Entry 1EPT (X-ray diffraction, 1.80 A resolution); this record covers chains A and C of the 3 polymer chains in the assembly.

Chain A:
Molecule: Porcine E-trypsin
Organism: Sus scrofa
Notes: EC 3.4.21.4
UniProtKB: P00761 (TRYP_PIG); the author numbering skips numbers that UniProt does not, so the offset changes along the chain: 16-34 = UniProt 9-27; 37-60 = UniProt 28-51
Sequence (43 residues; each row starts with the number of its first residue; note: 2 numbers in that range are skipped by the numbering (no residue carries them; nothing is unmodelled there)):
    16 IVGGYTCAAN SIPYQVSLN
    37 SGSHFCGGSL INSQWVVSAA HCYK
Curated features (UniProtKB/Swiss-Prot):
  - active site: His57 (Charge relay system)
Disulfide bonds: Cys42-Cys58

Chain C:
Molecule: Porcine E-trypsin
Organism: Sus scrofa
Notes: EC 3.4.21.4
UniProtKB: P00761 (TRYP_PIG); the construct lacks a stretch of the UniProt sequence and is renumbered around it, so the offset changes along the chain: 146-183 = UniProt 134-171; 184-187 = UniProt 173-176; 188-204 = UniProt 178-194; 209-217 = UniProt 195-203; 1 more segments
Sequence (98 residues; numbered 146 to 245 plus 3 insertion-coded residues; 5 numbers in that range are skipped by the numbering (no residue carries them; nothing is unmodelled there); the number before each row is that of its first residue):
   146 SSGSSYPSLL QCLKAPVLSN SSCKSSYPGQ ITGNMICV
  184A G
   184 FLQG
  188A G
   188 KDSCQGDSGG PVVCNGQ
   209 LQGIVSWGY
   219 GC
  221A A
   221 QKNKPGVYTK VCNYVNWIQQ TIAAN
Sequence notes: conflict Asn165 (Asp153 in P00761), Gln186 (Glu175 in P00761)
Curated features (UniProtKB/Swiss-Prot):
  - active site: Ser195 (Charge relay system)
  - site: Asp189 (Required for specificity)
Disulfide bonds: Cys168-Cys182, Cys191-Cys220

Interface between chain A and chain C:
Cross-chain cystine bridges: Cys22(A)-Cys157(C)
Contacting residue pairs - 52 pairs, chain A then chain C:
  Ile16(A) with Gln156(C); Cys157(C); Leu158(C), hydrophobic; Asp189(C); Asp194(C), hydrogen bond (backbone-side chain)
  Val17(A) with Lys188(C); Gly188A(C); Asp189(C), hydrogen bond (backbone-backbone); Ala221A(C), hydrophobic
  Gly18(A) with Leu158(C); Lys188(C); Gly188A(C)
  Gly19(A) with Cys157(C)
  Tyr20(A) with Gln156(C); Cys157(C), hydrogen bond (backbone-backbone)
  Thr21(A) with Leu154(C); Leu155(C); Gln156(C), hydrogen bond
  Cys22(A) with Leu155(C), hydrogen bond (backbone-backbone); Gln156(C), hydrogen bond (side chain-backbone); Cys157(C), disulfide
  Ile27(A) with Cys157(C), hydrophobic
  Tyr29(A) with Pro198(C), hydrophobic; Val200(C)
  Gln30(A) with Leu155(C); Pro198(C)
  His40(A) with Gly193(C), hydrogen bond (side chain-backbone)
  Phe41(A) with Gly193(C)
  Cys42(A) with Gly193(C); Ser195(C), hydrogen bond (side chain-backbone)
  Gly43(A) with Ser195(C), hydrogen bond (backbone-backbone); Gly196(C); Gly197(C)
  Gly44(A) with Gly196(C); Gly197(C)
  Ser45(A) with Pro198(C); Leu209(C)
  Ile47(A) with Ile238(C), hydrophobic
  Asn48(A) with Ile242(C)
  Trp51(A) with Ile242(C), hydrophobic; Asn245(C)
  Val53(A) with Gly196(C); Leu209(C), hydrophobic; Ile212(C), hydrophobic
  Ser54(A) with Gly196(C); Ile212(C)
  Ala55(A) with Gly196(C); Ile212(C); Val213(C)
  His57(A) with Ser195(C), hydrogen bond; Ser214(C)
  Cys58(A) with Ser195(C), hydrogen bond (side chain-backbone)
Interface residues without a listed pair, chain C (29 interface residues in all): Ser146, Lys159, Ser190, Cys191, Cys220, Thr241

Summary:
Chain A and chain C form an interface of 24 and 29 residues respectively; the contacts include 1 disulfide
bond and 11 hydrogen bonds. Polar contacts include Ile16(A)-Asp194(C), Thr21(A)-Gln156(C) and
Cys22(A)-Gln156(C). From UniProt: active-site residue His57(A) on chain A; active-site residue Ser195(C) on
chain C.
Here chain A is Porcine E-trypsin and chain C is Porcine E-trypsin, both from Sus scrofa. Entry 1EPT (Refined
1.8 angstroms resolution crystal structure of porcine epsilon-trypsin) was determined by X-ray diffraction.
